Entry 7NZ4 (electron microscopy, 13.00 A resolution (very low resolution: no residue pairs are listed; an interface is given only as per-side residue counts)); this record covers chains E1 and F1 of the 14 polymer chains in the assembly.

# Chain E1 (and F1)
Protein: Chromosome partition protein MukE
From: Photorhabdus thracensis
Notes: chain F1 of this document is another copy of the same molecule, construct and numbering; everything in this record applies to it too
UniProt: A0A0F7LPV6 (A0A0F7LPV6_9GAMM); residue numbers follow UniProt; this construct covers 1-240
Amino-acid sequence (240 residues; each row starts with the number of its first residue):
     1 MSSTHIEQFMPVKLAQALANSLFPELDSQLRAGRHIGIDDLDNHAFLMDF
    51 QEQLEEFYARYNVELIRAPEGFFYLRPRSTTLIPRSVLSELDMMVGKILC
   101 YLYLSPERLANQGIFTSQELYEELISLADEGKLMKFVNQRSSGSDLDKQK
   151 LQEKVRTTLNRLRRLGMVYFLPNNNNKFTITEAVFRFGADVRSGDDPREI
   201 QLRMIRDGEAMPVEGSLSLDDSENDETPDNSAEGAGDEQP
Disordered / not traced: 1-8, 214-240 (chain F1: 1-8, 207-240)

# Interface between chain E1 and chain F1
At this resolution (13 A) residue pairs are not listed: 20 residues of chain E1 and 22 of chain F1 lie at the interface.

# Overview
Chain E1 and chain F1 form an interface of 20 and 22 residues respectively.
Chain E1 and chain F1 are both Chromosome partition protein MukE (Photorhabdus thracensis); the structure,
Cryo-EM structure of the MukBEF dimer, was determined by electron microscopy (same publication as 7NYW, 7NYX,
7NYY, 7NYZ, 7NZ0, 7NZ2 and 7NZ3).
